4QZ3 - chains Z and a of the 28 polymer chains in the assembly; structure by X-ray diffraction, 2.80 A resolution.

Chain Z:
Molecule: Proteasome subunit beta type-6
Source organism: Saccharomyces cerevisiae
Notes: EC 3.4.25.1
UniProt: P23724 (PSB6_YEAST); residues 1-222 here correspond to UniProt positions 20-241 (UniProt number = residue number + 19)
Sequence (222 residues; numbered 1 to 222; the number before each row is that of its first residue):
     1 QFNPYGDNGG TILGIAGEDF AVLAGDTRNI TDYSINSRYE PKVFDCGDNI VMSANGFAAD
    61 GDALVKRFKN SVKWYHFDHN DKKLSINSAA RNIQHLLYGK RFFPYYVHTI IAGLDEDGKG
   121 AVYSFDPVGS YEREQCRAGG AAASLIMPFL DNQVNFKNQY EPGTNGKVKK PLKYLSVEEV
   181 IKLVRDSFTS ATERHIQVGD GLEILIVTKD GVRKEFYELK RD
Ion coordination: Mg2+: Thr192, Val198
Ligand contacts: 04C (1,2,4-trideoxy-4-methyl-2-{[N-(morpholin-4-ylacetyl)-L-alanyl-O-methyl-L-tyrosyl]amino}-1-phenyl-D-xylitol): Asp126, Pro127, Val128

Chain a:
Molecule: Proteasome subunit beta type-7
Source organism: Saccharomyces cerevisiae
Notes: EC 3.4.25.1
UniProt: P30657 (PSB7_YEAST); residues -12 to 233 here correspond to UniProt positions 21-266 (UniProt number = residue number + 33)
Sequence (246 residues; each row starts with the number of its first residue; numbers below 1 keep their minus sign (Thr-12 is residue -12)):
   -12 TQIANAGASP MVNTQQPIVT GTSVISMKYD NGVIIAADNL GSYGSLLRFN GVERLIPVGD
    48 NTVVGISGDI SDMQHIERLL KDLVTENAYD NPLADAEEAL EPSYIFEYLA TVMYQRRSKM
   108 NPLWNAIIVA GVQSNGDQFL RYVNLLGVTY SSPTLATGFG AHMANPLLRK VVDRESDIPK
   168 TTVQVAEEAI VNAMRVLYYR DARSSRNFSL AIIDKNTGLT FKKNLQVENM KWDFAKDIKG
   228 YGTQKI
Unresolved in the structure: -12 to 0

Interface between chain Z and chain a:
Residue-residue contacts (40; chain Z residue first):
  Gln1(Z) with Thr1(a), hydrogen bond
  Phe2(Z) with Thr1(a); Arg104(a); Pro109(a), hydrophobic; Leu132(a), hydrophobic; Leu133(a), hydrophobic
  Asn3(Z) with Leu133(a)
  Pro4(Z) with Arg104(a), hydrogen bond (backbone-side chain); Met107(a), hydrophobic; Leu133(a)
  Tyr5(Z) with Arg104(a)
  Asn8(Z) with Val135(a)
  Asn29(Z) with Tyr137(a)
  Ser34(Z) with His149(a), hydrogen bond
  Ile35(Z) with Arg156(a), hydrogen bond (backbone-side chain)
  Asn36(Z) with Tyr137(a), hydrogen bond; Ser139(a); Arg156(a)
  Ser37(Z) with Ser138(a), hydrogen bond (side chain-backbone)
  Glu40(Z) with Arg128(a), salt bridge; Tyr137(a); Ser138(a), hydrogen bond (side chain-backbone)
  Phe57(Z) with Arg104(a); Leu133(a); Val135(a), hydrophobic
  Ala59(Z) with Tyr101(a); Leu133(a); Gly134(a); Val135(a)
  Asp60(Z) with Tyr101(a), hydrogen bond; Arg104(a), salt bridge
  Asp62(Z) with Thr136(a)
  Ala63(Z) with Tyr101(a)
  Lys66(Z) with Glu94(a), salt bridge
  Phe103(Z) with Arg104(a); Ser105(a)
  Tyr105(Z) with Tyr101(a)
  Glu218(Z) with Arg161(a), salt bridge
  Arg221(Z) with Asp160(a), salt bridge; Arg161(a)
Interface residues without a listed pair, chain Z (23 interface residues in all): Tyr39
Interface residues without a listed pair, chain a (22 interface residues in all): Trp111, Leu142

Overview:
23 residues of chain Z face 22 of chain a across their interface, with 8 hydrogen bonds and 5 salt bridges.
Polar pairs include Glu40(Z)-Arg128(a), Asp60(Z)-Arg104(a) and Lys66(Z)-Glu94(a). Chain Z binds compound 04C.
Thr192(Z) and Val198(Z) coordinate Mg2+.
Here chain Z is Proteasome subunit beta type-6 and chain a is Proteasome subunit beta type-7, both from
Saccharomyces cerevisiae. Entry 4QZ3 (yCP beta5-A49V mutant in complex with the epoxyketone inhibitor ONX
0914) was determined by X-ray diffraction together with 4QUX, 4QUY, 4QV0, 4QV1, 4QV3, 4QV4 and 42 further
entries from the same study.
